8QEG - chains A and B of the 3 polymer chains in the assembly; structure by X-ray diffraction, 1.70 A resolution.

== Chain A ==
Protein: Guanine nucleotide-binding protein subunit alpha-11
From: Homo sapiens
UniProt: P29992 (GNA11_HUMAN); numbering as in UniProt (aligned over 36-359)
Sequence (352 residues; numbered 8 to 359; the number before each row is that of its first residue):
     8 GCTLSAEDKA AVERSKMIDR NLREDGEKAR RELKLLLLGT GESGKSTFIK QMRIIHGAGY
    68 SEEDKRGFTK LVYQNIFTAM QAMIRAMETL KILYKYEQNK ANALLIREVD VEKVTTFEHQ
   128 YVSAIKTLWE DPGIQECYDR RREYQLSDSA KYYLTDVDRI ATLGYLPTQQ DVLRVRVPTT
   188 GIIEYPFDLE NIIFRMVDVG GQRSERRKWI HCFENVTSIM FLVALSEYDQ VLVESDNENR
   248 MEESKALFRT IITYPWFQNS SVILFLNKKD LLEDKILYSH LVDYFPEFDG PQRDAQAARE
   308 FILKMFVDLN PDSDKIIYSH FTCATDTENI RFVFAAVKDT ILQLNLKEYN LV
Not modelled in the structure: 8-11, 318-319, 354-359
Sequence notes: expression tag (8-35)
Small-molecule neighbours:
  - acetyl group / alanine / N-methyl-alpha-beta-dehydroalanine / (2R)-2-hydroxy-3-phenylpropanoic acid / beta-hydroxyleucine / N-methyl-L-alanine / N,O-dimethyl-L-threonine / N-methylcarbonylthreonine: Ser53, Ile56, Lys57, Arg60, Tyr67, Asp71, Gly74, Phe75, Leu78, Val184, Pro185, Thr186, Ile189, Ile190, Glu191, Tyr192, Pro193
  - GDP (guanosine-5'-diphosphate): Thr47, Gly48, Glu49, Ser50, Gly51, Lys52, Ser53, Thr54, Ser154, Asp155, Ser156, Leu180, Arg181, Arg183, Asn274, Lys275, Lys276, Asp277, Leu278, Thr329, Cys330, Ala331, Thr332
Curated features (UniProtKB/Swiss-Prot):
  - region: Lys41 to Thr54 (G1 motif), Asp178 to Thr186 (G2 motif), Phe201 to Arg210 (G3 motif), Ile270 to Asp277 (G4 motif), Thr329 to Thr334 (G5 motif)
  - binding site (GTP): Gly46 to Ser53, Leu180 to Arg183, Asn274 to Asp277, Ala331
  - binding site (Mg(2+)): Ser53, Thr186
  - modified residue: Gln209 (Deamidated glutamine)
  - natural variant: Arg60 (R60C: In HYPOC2), Leu135 (L135Q: In HHC2), Arg181 (R181Q: In HYPOC2), Ile200 (deletion: In HHC2), Ser211 (S211W: In HYPOC2), Phe341 (F341L: In HYPOC2)
Reported in the primary citation:
  - binding site for (2R)-2-hydroxy-3-phenylpropanoic acid: Ser53, Tyr67

== Chain B ==
Protein: Guanine nucleotide-binding protein G(I)/G(S)/G(T) subunit beta-1
From: Homo sapiens
UniProt: P62873 (GBB1_HUMAN); numbering as in UniProt (aligned over 2-340)
Sequence (344 residues; row label = number of the first residue in the row; numbers below 1 keep their minus sign (Pro-3 is residue -3)):
    -3 PGSSGSELDQ LRQEAEQLKN QIRDARKACA DATLSQITNN IDPVGRIQMR TRRTLRGHLA
    57 KIYAMHWGTD SRLLVSASQD GKLIIWDSYT TNKVHAIPLR SSWVMTCAYA PSGNYVACGG
   117 LDNICSIYNL KTREGNVRVS RELAGHTGYL SCCRFLDDNQ IVTSSGDTTC ALWDIETGQQ
   177 TTTFTGHTGD VMSLSLAPDT RLFVSGACDA SAKLWDVREG MCRQTFTGHE SDINAICFFP
   237 NGNAFATGSD DATCRLFDLR ADQELMTYSH DNIICGITSV SFSKSGRLLL AGYDDFNCNV
   297 WDALKADRAG VLAGHDNRVS CLGVTDDGMA VATGSWDSFL KIWN
Not modelled in the structure: -3 to 7, 128-132
Sequence notes: expression tag (-3 to 1)
Small-molecule neighbours: acetyl group / alanine / N-methyl-alpha-beta-dehydroalanine / (2R)-2-hydroxy-3-phenylpropanoic acid / beta-hydroxyleucine / N-methyl-L-alanine / N,O-dimethyl-L-threonine / N-methylcarbonylthreonine: Arg96, Ser97, Asp118
Curated features (UniProtKB/Swiss-Prot):
  - modified residue: Ser2 (N-acetylserine), His266 (Phosphohistidine)
  - natural variant: Leu30 (L30F: In MRD42; uncertain significance), Arg52 (R52G: In MRD42), Gly64 (G64V: In MRD42), Asp76 (D76E: In MRD42; D76G: In MRD42), Gly77 (G77S: In MRD42), Lys78 (K78R: In MRD42), Ile80 (I80N: In MRD42; I80T: In MRD42), His91 (H91R: In MRD42; uncertain significance), Ala92 (A92T: In MRD42), Pro94 (P94S: In MRD42), Leu95 (L95P: In MRD42), Arg96 (R96L: In MRD42), 5 further natural variant entries in UniProt
Reported in the primary citation:
  - binding site for N-methyl-L-alanine: Arg96
  - conformationally variable residues (side-chain flip): Arg96
  - contacts within the chain: Arg96-Asp118 (water-mediated contact)
  - binding site for acetyl group: Arg96
  - mutagenesis - R96A: unchanged stability
  - mutagenesis - R96A: unchanged signaling
  - mutagenesis - R96L: unchanged signaling in response to FR

== Interface between chain A and chain B ==
Pairs across the interface (49; chain A residue first):
  Ala18(A) with Asn88(B)
  Val19(A) with Asn88(B)
  Arg21(A) with Val90(B), hydrogen bond (side chain-backbone); His91(B)
  Ser22(A) with Asn88(B); Lys89(B), hydrogen bond (side chain-backbone)
  Ile25(A) with Lys89(B); Val90(B); His91(B); Ala92(B), hydrophobic
  Asp26(A) with Lys89(B), salt bridge
  Leu29(A) with Leu55(B); Ile80(B), hydrophobic; Lys89(B)
  Asp32(A) with Lys78(B), salt bridge
  Gly33(A) with Leu55(B)
  Lys41(A) with Trp99(B)
  Thr187(A) with Asn119(B), hydrogen bond (backbone-side chain); Thr143(B), hydrogen bond (side chain-backbone)
  Gly188(A) with Leu117(B); Asn119(B)
  Ile189(A) with Trp99(B), hydrophobic; Leu117(B), hydrogen bond (backbone-backbone)
  Glu191(A) with Trp99(B), hydrogen bond
  Arg202(A) with Ser98(B), hydrogen bond
  Val204(A) with Trp99(B), hydrophobic
  Gln209(A) with Leu117(B)
  Ser211(A) with Tyr145(B); Asp186(B)
  Glu212(A) with Asp186(B), hydrogen bond (backbone-side chain)
  Arg214(A) with Cys204(B); Asp228(B), salt bridge
  Lys215(A) with Tyr145(B); Met188(B); Cys204(B); Asp228(B), salt bridge; Asn230(B), hydrogen bond; Asp246(B), salt bridge
  Trp216(A) with Leu117(B), hydrophobic; Tyr145(B)
  His218(A) with Tyr59(B); Arg314(B); Trp332(B)
  Cys219(A) with Tyr59(B); Gln75(B); Trp99(B)
  Phe220(A) with Trp99(B), hydrophobic
  Glu221(A) with Lys57(B), salt bridge; Trp332(B)
Also at the interface, not in a pair above, chain B (30 interface residues in all): Gly53, Thr87, Met101, Asp118, Gly162

== In short ==
The interface between chain A and chain B involves 26 residues on one side and 30 on the other, with 9
hydrogen bonds and 6 salt bridges. Among the polar pairs are Asp26(A)-Lys89(B), Asp32(A)-Lys78(B) and
Arg214(A)-Asp228(B). The paper reports a binding site for (2R)-2-hydroxy-3-phenylpropanoic acid at Ser53(A)
and Tyr67(A); R96A of chain B leaves stability unchanged.
Here chain A is Guanine nucleotide-binding protein subunit alpha-11 and chain B is Guanine nucleotide-binding
protein G(I)/G(S)/G(T) subunit beta-1, both from Homo sapiens. Entry 8QEG (Crystal structure of the G11
protein heterotrimer bound to YM-254890 inhibitor) was determined by X-ray diffraction, deposited together
with 8QEH.
